PDB entry 9C4D | electron microscopy, 4.17 A resolution (low resolution: residue-level contacts below are approximate; hydrogen-bond / salt-bridge calls are withheld) | chains A and E of the 10 polymer chains in the assembly

# Chain A
Molecule: 77-nt DNA strand
Sequence (77 nucleotides; each row starts with the number of its first residue):
     3 TTTTTAGCAT AGCTCCAACT TTTTTTCTGT CACCTTATTT ATTAGTAAAC AGGAAACAAC
    63 GTTGCTATAG ACCCACT

# Chain E
Molecule: HTH-type transcriptional regulator MntR
Source organism: Bacillus subtilis
UniProt: P54512 (MNTR_BACSU); numbering as in UniProt (aligned over 1-142)
Sequence (142 residues; numbered 1 to 142; the number before each row is that of its first residue):
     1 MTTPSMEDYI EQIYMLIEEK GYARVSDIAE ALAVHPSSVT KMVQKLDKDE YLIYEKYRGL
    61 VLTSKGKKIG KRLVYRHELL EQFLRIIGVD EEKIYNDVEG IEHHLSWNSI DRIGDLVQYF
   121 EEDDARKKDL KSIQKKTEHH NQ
Unresolved in the structure: 1-2
Ion coordination: Mn2+ site 1: Asp8, Glu99, Glu102, His103; Mn2+ site 2: Glu11, His77, Glu102
Curated features (UniProtKB/Swiss-Prot):
  - binding site (Cd(2+)): Asp8, Glu11, His77, Glu99, Glu102, His103
  - binding site (Mn(2+)): Asp8, Glu11, His77, Glu99, Glu102, His103
  - mutagenesis: Asp8 (D8M: Binds only one manganese ion, in a pseudo-hexacoordinate geometry), Glu11 (E11K: Retains selectivity for activation by Mn(2+) and Cd(2+) over Co(2+) and Fe(2+). Can bind Mn(2+) in the C site, despite alteration to the A site, and adopt active DNA-binding conformations ...), His77 (H77A: Retains selectivity for activation by Mn(2+) and Cd(2+) over Co(2+) and Fe(2+). Can bind Mn(2+) in the C site, despite alteration to the A site, and adopt active DNA-binding conformations ...)
From the paper describing this entry:
  - mutagenesis - Y22A: abolished binding to P84
  - mutagenesis - Y22A, D27A: unchanged binding to C84
  - mutagenesis - Y22A, D27A: unchanged binding to H26
  - mutagenesis - D27A: increased binding to P84

# Chain A / chain E interface
Contacting residue pairs - 10 pairs, chain A then chain E:
  DT25(A) - Arg24(E)
  DT25(A) - Ser26(E)
  DT26(A) - Val25(E)
  DT26(A) - Thr40(E)
  DT26(A) - Tyr54(E)
  DT26(A) - Lys56(E)
  DT27(A) - Ser37(E)
  DT27(A) - Gln44(E)
  DT27(A) - Lys56(E)
  DT28(A) - Lys41(E)
Other interface residues (no listed pair), chain E (12 interface residues in all): Pro36, Glu55, Tyr57

# Overview
The interface between chain A and chain E involves 4 residues on one side and 12 on the other. UniProt lists 6
Cd2+-binding residues, 6 Mn2+-binding residues and 3 mutagenesis sites on chain E. The paper reports that Y22A
of chain E abolishes binding to P84; D27A of chain E increases binding to P84.
Chain A is a 77-nt DNA strand and chain E is HTH-type transcriptional regulator MntR (Bacillus subtilis); the
structure, The structure of 4 MntR homodimers bound to the promoter sequence of mnep, was determined by
electron microscopy (same publication as 9C4C).
